PDB entry 9GB5 | electron microscopy, 3.27 A resolution | chains G and Q of the 48 polymer chains in the assembly

== Chain G (and Q) ==
Protein: gp51 - Neck valve protein
Source organism: Clostridioides difficile
Notes: chain Q of this document is another copy of the same molecule, construct and numbering; everything in this record applies to it too
Reference sequence: A0A9X8WSH7 (A0A9X8WSH7_CLODI); residues 1-125 here = UniProt positions 1-125
Chain sequence (125 residues; numbered 1 to 125; the number before each row is that of its first residue):
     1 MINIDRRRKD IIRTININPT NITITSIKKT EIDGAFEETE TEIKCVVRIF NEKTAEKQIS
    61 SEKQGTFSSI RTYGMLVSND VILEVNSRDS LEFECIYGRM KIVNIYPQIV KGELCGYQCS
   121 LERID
Not modelled in the structure: 1

== Interface between chain G and chain Q ==
Residue-residue contacts (25):
  Ile-17(G) with Lys-111(Q), hydrogen bond (backbone-side chain)
  Asn-18(G) with Ile-109(Q), hydrogen bond (side chain-backbone); Val-110(Q); Lys-111(Q), hydrogen bond (side chain-backbone); Gly-112(Q)
  Ala-55(G) with Tyr-106(Q)
  Glu-56(G) with Lys-53(Q), salt bridge; Arg-71(Q), salt bridge
  Lys-57(G) with Val-103(Q), hydrogen bond (side chain-backbone)
  Thr-66(G) with Ser-87(Q)
  Ile-70(G) with Asn-104(Q); Tyr-106(Q)
  Thr-72(G) with Tyr-106(Q), hydrogen bond
  Tyr-73(G) with Tyr-106(Q); Pro-107(Q)
  Ile-96(G) with Glu-84(Q)
  Tyr-97(G) with Ile-82(Q); Leu-83(Q); Pro-107(Q), hydrophobic; Leu-114(Q); Tyr-117(Q), hydrogen bond
  Arg-123(G) with Asn-104(Q), hydrogen bond; Ile-105(Q), hydrogen bond (side chain-backbone)
  Asp-125(G) with Asn-86(Q); Ser-87(Q), hydrogen bond (backbone-side chain)
Also at the interface, not in a pair above, chain G (17 interface residues in all): Pro-19, Asn-51, Phe-67, Ser-68
Also at the interface, not in a pair above, chain Q (20 interface residues in all): Ile-2, Val-85

== Overview ==
17 residues of chain G and 20 residues of chain Q are in contact; the contacts include 9 hydrogen bonds and 2
salt bridges. Polar pairs include Glu-56(G)/Lys-53(Q), Glu-56(G)/Arg-71(Q) and Ile-17(G)/Lys-111(Q).
Chain G and chain Q are both gp51 - Neck valve protein (Clostridioides difficile); the structure, Contracted
phiCD508 neck, was determined by electron microscopy together with 9G8S, 9GB0, 9GB1, 9GB2 and 9GB7 from the
same study.
